3LM1 - chains A and M of the 8 polymer chains in the assembly; structure by X-ray diffraction, 2.10 A resolution.

== Chain A (and M) ==
Molecule: Agglutinin alpha chain
From: Maclura pomifera
Notes: chain M of this document is another copy of the same molecule, construct and numbering; everything in this record applies to it too
UniProtKB: P18674 (LECA_MACPO); residue numbers follow UniProt; this construct covers 1-133
Amino-acid sequence (133 residues; each row starts with the number of its first residue):
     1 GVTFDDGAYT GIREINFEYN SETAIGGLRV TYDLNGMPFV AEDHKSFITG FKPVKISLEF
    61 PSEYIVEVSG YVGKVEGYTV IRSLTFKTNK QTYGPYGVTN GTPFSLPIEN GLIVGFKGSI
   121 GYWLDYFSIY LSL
Small-molecule neighbours: p-nitrophenyl-GalNAc (LEC; 4-nitrophenyl 2-acetamido-2-deoxy-beta-D-glucopyranoside): Gly1, Phe47, Glu76, Tyr78, Val80, Gly121, Tyr122, Trp123, Asp125
Swiss-Prot annotation at these positions:
  - natural variant: Thr31 (T31V: In minor forms), Lys52 (K52T: In minor forms), Glu59 (E59D: In minor forms), Val72 (V72I: In minor forms), Ile81 (I81V: In minor forms), Asn110 (N110Q: In minor forms), Leu112 (L112G: In minor forms)
What the authors report for this chain:
  - binding site for p-nitrophenyl-GalNAc: Gly1, Glu76, Tyr122, Trp123, Asp125

== Chain A / chain M interface ==
Residue-residue contacts (8; chain A residue first):
  Thr102(A) - Pro103(M)
  Pro103(A) - Thr102(M)
  Pro103(A) - Pro103(M)
  Leu106(A) - Leu106(M)  hydrophobic
  Glu109(A) - Lys117(M)  salt bridge
  Glu109(A) - Ser128(M)  hydrogen bond
  Lys117(A) - Glu109(M)  salt bridge
  Ser128(A) - Glu109(M)  hydrogen bond
Other interface residues (no listed pair), chain A (7 interface residues in all): Leu131
Other interface residues (no listed pair), chain M (7 interface residues in all): Leu131

== Overview ==
Chain A and chain M each contribute 7 residues to their interface; the contacts include 2 hydrogen bonds and 2
salt bridges. Among the polar pairs are Glu109(A)-Lys117(M) and Glu109(A)-Ser128(M). Ligands of chain A:
p-nitrophenyl-GalNAc. The paper reports a binding site for p-nitrophenyl-GalNAc at Gly1(A), Glu76(A) and
Tyr122(A) among others.
Both chains are Agglutinin alpha chain (Maclura pomifera). Entry 3LM1 (Crystal Structure Analysis of Maclura
pomifera agglutinin complex with p-nitrophenyl-GalNAc) was determined by X-ray diffraction, deposited together
with 3LLY and 3LLZ.
